Entry 5B2M (X-ray diffraction, 3.06 A resolution); this record covers chain A.

[Chain A]
Protein: Dual specificity mitogen-activated protein kinase kinase 7
Source organism: Homo sapiens
Notes: EC 2.7.12.2
UniProtKB: O14733 (MP2K7_HUMAN); residues 119-435 here correspond to UniProt positions 103-419 (UniProt number = residue number - 16)
Amino-acid sequence (324 residues; row label = number of the first residue in the row):
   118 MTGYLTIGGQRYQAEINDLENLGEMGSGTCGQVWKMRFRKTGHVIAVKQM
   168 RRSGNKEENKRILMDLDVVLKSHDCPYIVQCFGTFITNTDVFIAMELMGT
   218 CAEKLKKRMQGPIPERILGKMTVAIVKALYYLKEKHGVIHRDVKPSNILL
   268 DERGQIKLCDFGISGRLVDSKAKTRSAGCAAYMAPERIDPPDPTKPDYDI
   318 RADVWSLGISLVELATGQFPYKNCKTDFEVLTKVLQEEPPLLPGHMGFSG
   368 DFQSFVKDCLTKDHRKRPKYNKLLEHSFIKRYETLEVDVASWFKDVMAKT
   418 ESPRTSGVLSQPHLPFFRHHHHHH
Unresolved in the structure: 118-120, 173-181, 279-293, 309-317, 339-346, 417-441
Construct notes: initiating methionine (118); expression tag (436-441)
Curated features (UniProtKB/Swiss-Prot):
  - region: H393 to K416 (DVD domain)
  - active site: D259 (Proton acceptor)
  - binding site (ATP): M142 to V150, K165
  - modified residue: S287 (Phosphoserine), T291 (Phosphothreonine), S427 (Phosphoserine)

[Summary]
From UniProt: active-site residue D259 and 10 ATP-binding residues.
Chain A is Dual specificity mitogen-activated protein kinase kinase 7 (Homo sapiens); the structure, A crucial
role of Cys218 in the stabilization of an unprecedented auto-inhibition form of MAP2K7, was determined by
X-ray diffraction (same publication as 5B2K and 5B2L).
